6T2Q - chain AAA; structure by X-ray diffraction, 2.00 A resolution.

Chain AAA:
Molecule: Glycosyl hydrolase family 16
Organism: Bacteroides caccae ATCC 43185
UniProtKB: A5ZIF0 (A5ZIF0_9BACE); residues 22-280 here = UniProt positions 22-280
Chain sequence (282 residues; numbered -1 to 280; the number before each row is that of its first residue; numbers below 1 keep their minus sign (Met-1 is residue -1)):
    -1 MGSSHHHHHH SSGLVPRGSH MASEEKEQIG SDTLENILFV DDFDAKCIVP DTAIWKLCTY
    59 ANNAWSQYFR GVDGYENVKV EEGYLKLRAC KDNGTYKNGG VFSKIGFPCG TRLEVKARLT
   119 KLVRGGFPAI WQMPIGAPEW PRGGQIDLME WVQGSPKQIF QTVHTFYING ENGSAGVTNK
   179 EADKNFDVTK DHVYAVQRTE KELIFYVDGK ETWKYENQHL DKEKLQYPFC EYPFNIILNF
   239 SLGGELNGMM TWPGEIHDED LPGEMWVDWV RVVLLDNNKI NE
Not modelled in the structure: -1 to 32, 275-280
Differences from the reference sequence: initiating methionine (-1); expression tag (0-21); conflict Gln143 (Glu in A5ZIF0)
Cystine bridges: Cys107-Cys228
Metal / ion sites: Ca2+: Asp40, Gly81, Asp266; Na+ site 1: Pro48, Trp53, Tyr73; Na+ site 2: Glu148, Phe158, Thr160
Reported in the primary citation:
  - binding site for N-acetylglucosamine: Trp138
  - specificity-determining residues: Trp138

In short:
The Ca2+ site is built by Asp40, Gly81 and Asp266. The Na+ site 1 is built by Pro48, Trp53 and Tyr73. From the
paper: a binding site for N-acetylglucosamine at Trp138; the specificity determinant Trp138.
Chain AAA is Glycosyl hydrolase family 16 (Bacteroides caccae ATCC 43185); the structure, Prominent members of
the human gut microbiota express endo-acting O-glycanases to initiate mucin breakdown, was determined by X-ray
diffraction (same publication as 6T2N, 6T2O, 6T2P, 6T2R and 6T2S).
